9CQP - chains A and D of the 4 polymer chains in the assembly; structure by electron microscopy, 2.78 A resolution.

Chain A:
Protein: Hemoglobin subunit alpha
Source organism: Homo sapiens
UniProt: P69905 (HBA_HUMAN); residues 1-140 here correspond to UniProt positions 2-141 (UniProt number = residue number + 1)
Amino-acid sequence (140 residues; each row starts with the number of its first residue):
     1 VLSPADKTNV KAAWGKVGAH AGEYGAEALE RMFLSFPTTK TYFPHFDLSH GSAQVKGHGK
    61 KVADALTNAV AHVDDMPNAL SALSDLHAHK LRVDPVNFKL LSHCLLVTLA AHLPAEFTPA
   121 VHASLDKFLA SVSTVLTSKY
Metal / ion sites: heme Fe near His-87 (its only coordinating residue here)
Small-molecule neighbours: heme (HEM): Met-32, Thr-39, Tyr-42, Phe-43, His-45, Phe-46, His-58, Lys-61, Val-62, Ala-65, Leu-66, Leu-83, Leu-86, His-87, Leu-91, Val-93, Asn-97, Phe-98, Leu-101, Val-132, Ser-133, Leu-136
UniProt features mapped onto this chain:
  - binding site (O2): His-58
  - binding site (heme b): His-87
  - site: Thr-8, Asn-9 (Microbial infection: Cleavage), Lys-11 (Not glycated), Ala-13, Trp-14 (Microbial infection: Cleavage), Tyr-24, Gly-25 (Microbial infection: Cleavage), Leu-29, Glu-30 (Microbial infection: Cleavage), His-45, Phe-46 (Microbial infection: Cleavage), Asp-47, Leu-48 (Microbial infection: Cleavage), Ser-52, Ala-53 (Microbial infection: Cleavage), Val-55, Lys-56 (Microbial infection: Cleavage), Lys-56 (Not glycated), Gly-59, Lys-60 (Microbial infection: Cleavage), Lys-60 (Not glycated), Lys-90 (Not glycated), Leu-91, Arg-92 (Microbial infection: Cleavage), Lys-99 (Not glycated), Leu-106, Val-107 (Microbial infection: Cleavage), Thr-108, Leu-109 (Microbial infection: Cleavage), Val-121, His-122 (Microbial infection: Cleavage), Ser-133, Thr-134 (Microbial infection: Cleavage)
  - modified residue: Ser-3 (Phosphoserine), Lys-7 (N6-succinyllysine), Thr-8 (Phosphothreonine), Lys-11 (N6-succinyllysine), Lys-16 (N6-acetyllysine), Tyr-24 (Phosphotyrosine), Ser-35 (Phosphoserine), Lys-40 (N6-succinyllysine), Ser-49 (Phosphoserine), Ser-102 (Phosphoserine), Thr-108 (Phosphothreonine), Ser-124 (Phosphoserine), Ser-131 (Phosphoserine), Thr-134 (Phosphothreonine), Thr-137 (Phosphothreonine), Ser-138 (Phosphoserine)
  - glycosylation (N-linked (Glc) (glycation) lysine): Lys-7, Lys-16, Lys-40, Lys-61

Chain D:
Protein: Hemoglobin subunit beta
Source organism: Homo sapiens
Notes: fragment: Hb_alpha
UniProt: P68871 (HBB_HUMAN); residues 1-146 here correspond to UniProt positions 2-147 (UniProt number = residue number + 1)
Amino-acid sequence (146 residues; numbered 1 to 146; the number before each row is that of its first residue):
     1 VHLTPEEKSA VTALWGKVNV DEVGGEALGR LLVVYPWTQR FFESFGDLST PDAVMGNPKV
    61 KAHGKKVLGA FSDGLAHLDN LKGTFATLSE LHCDKLHVDP ENFRLLGNVL VCVLAHHFGK
   121 EFTPPVQAAY QKVVAGVANA LAHKYH
Disordered / not traced: 144-146
Metal / ion sites: heme Fe near His-92 (its only coordinating residue here)
Small-molecule neighbours: heme (HEM): Leu-31, Thr-38, Phe-41, Phe-42, Phe-45, His-63, Lys-66, Val-67, Ala-70, Phe-71, Leu-88, Leu-91, His-92, Leu-96, Val-98, Asn-102, Phe-103, Leu-106, Val-137, Leu-141
UniProt features mapped onto this chain:
  - binding site ((2R)-2,3-bisphosphoglycerate): Val-1, His-2, Lys-82, His-143
  - binding site (heme b): His-63, His-92
  - site: Glu-7, Lys-8 (Microbial infection: Cleavage), Gly-25, Glu-26 (Microbial infection: Cleavage), Gly-29, Arg-30 (Microbial infection: Cleavage), Tyr-35, Pro-36 (Microbial infection: Cleavage), Trp-37, Thr-38 (Microbial infection: Cleavage), Phe-45, Gly-46 (Microbial infection: Cleavage), Asp-52, Ala-53 (Microbial infection: Cleavage), Gly-56, Asn-57 (Microbial infection: Cleavage), Lys-59 (Not glycated), Phe-71, Ser-72 (Microbial infection: Cleavage), Gly-74, Leu-75 (Microbial infection: Cleavage), Lys-82 (Not glycated), Thr-84, Phe-85 (Microbial infection: Cleavage), His-92, Cys-93 (Microbial infection: Cleavage), Lys-95 (Not glycated), Arg-104, Leu-105 (Microbial infection: Cleavage), Leu-110, Val-111 (Microbial infection: Cleavage), Gly-119, Lys-120 (Microbial infection: Cleavage), Phe-122, Thr-123 (Microbial infection: Cleavage), Ala-128, Ala-129 (Microbial infection: Cleavage) and 2 more in UniProt
  - modified residue: Val-1 (N-acetylvaline), Ser-9 (Phosphoserine), Thr-12 (Phosphothreonine), Ser-44 (Phosphoserine), Thr-50 (Phosphothreonine), Lys-59 (N6-acetyllysine), Lys-82 (N6-acetyllysine), Thr-87 (Phosphothreonine), Cys-93 (S-nitrosocysteine), Lys-144 (N6-acetyllysine)
  - glycosylation: Val-1 (N-linked (Glc) (glycation) valine), Lys-8 (N-linked (Glc) (glycation) lysine), Lys-17 (N-linked (Glc) (glycation) lysine), Lys-66 (N-linked (Glc) (glycation) lysine), Lys-120 (N-linked (Glc) (glycation) lysine), Lys-144 (N-linked (Glc) (glycation) lysine)

Interface between chain A and chain D:
Contacting residue pairs (12; chain A residue first):
  Thr-41(A) with Arg-40(D), hydrogen bond; His-97(D)
  Tyr-42(A) with Arg-40(D)
  Leu-91(A) with Arg-40(D)
  Arg-92(A) with Pro-36(D), hydrogen bond (side chain-backbone); Gln-39(D), hydrogen bond; Arg-40(D)
  Asp-94(A) with Trp-37(D), hydrogen bond; Asp-99(D); Asn-102(D)
  Val-96(A) with Asp-99(D)
  Lys-139(A) with Pro-36(D)
Other interface residues (no listed pair), chain A (10 interface residues in all): Thr-38, Val-93, Pro-95
Other interface residues (no listed pair), chain D (8 interface residues in all): Glu-43

In short:
10 residues of chain A and 8 residues of chain D are in contact, with 4 hydrogen bonds. Among the polar pairs
are Thr-41(A)/Arg-40(D), Arg-92(A)/Pro-36(D) and Arg-92(A)/Gln-39(D). Ligands of chain A: heme. Ligands of
chain D: heme.
Chain A is Hemoglobin subunit alpha and chain D is Hemoglobin subunit beta, both from Homo sapiens; the
structure, Human metHb (C2 symmetry) obtained using the SPT Labtech chameleon, was determined by electron
microscopy together with 9CQM, 9CQN, 9CQO, 9CQQ, 9CQR, 9CQS and 12 further entries from the same study.
